2NTL - chains A and B of the 4 polymer chains in the assembly; structure by X-ray diffraction, 2.60 A resolution.

Chain A (and B):
Protein: IMP cyclohydrolase
From: Methanothermobacter thermautotrophicus
Notes: EC 3.5.4.10; chain B of this document is another copy of the same molecule, construct and numbering; everything in this record applies to it too
UniProtKB: O27099 (PURO_METTH); residue numbers follow UniProt; this construct covers 1-202
Sequence (222 residues; numbered -19 to 202; the number before each row is that of its first residue; numbers below 1 keep their minus sign (Met-19 is residue -19)):
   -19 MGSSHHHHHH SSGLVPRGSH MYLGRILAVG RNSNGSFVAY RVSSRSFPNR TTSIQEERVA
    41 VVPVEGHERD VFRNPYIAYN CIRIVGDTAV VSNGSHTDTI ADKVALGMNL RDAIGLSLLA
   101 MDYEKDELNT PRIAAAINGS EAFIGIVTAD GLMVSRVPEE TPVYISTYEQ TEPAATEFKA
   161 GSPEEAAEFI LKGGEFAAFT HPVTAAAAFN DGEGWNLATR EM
Unresolved in the structure: -19 to 0
Sequence notes: cloning artifact (-19 to -16, -9 to 0); expression tag (-15 to -10)
Small-molecule neighbours: aminoimidazole 4-carboxamide ribonucleotide (AMZ): Tyr2, Arg5, Tyr20, Ser23, Ser24, Arg25, Ser26, Phe27, Arg30, Asn54, Tyr56, Ile57, Tyr59, Asn73, Glu104, Asp106, Leu108, Thr110, Tyr148
Reported in the primary citation:
  - binding site for aminoimidazole 4-carboxamide ribonucleotide: Tyr2, Arg5, Ser24, Ser26, Asp106
  - catalytic residues: Arg30, Tyr59, Glu104 (proposed by the authors, not directly observed)
  - mutagenesis - Y59F: decreased catalytic activity
  - mutagenesis - C61A: increased catalytic activity

Chain A / chain B interface:
Pairs across the interface - 28 pairs, chain A then chain B:
  Arg91(A) with Asp102(B), salt bridge; Val127(B); Thr128(B), hydrogen bond (side chain-backbone); Gly131(B)
  Asp92(A) with Leu99(B)
  Leu96(A) with Leu99(B), hydrophobic
  Leu99(A) with Asp92(B); Leu96(B), hydrophobic; Leu99(B), hydrophobic
  Asp102(A) with Arg91(B), salt bridge
  Phe123(A) with Asp130(B)
  Val127(A) with Arg91(B)
  Thr128(A) with Arg91(B), hydrogen bond (backbone-side chain)
  Ala129(A) with Arg136(B), hydrogen bond (backbone-side chain)
  Asp130(A) with Phe123(B); Ser135(B); Arg136(B), salt bridge
  Gly131(A) with Arg91(B); Val134(B)
  Leu132(A) with Leu132(B), hydrophobic; Met133(B); Val134(B), hydrogen bond (backbone-backbone)
  Met133(A) with Leu132(B)
  Val134(A) with Gly131(B); Leu132(B), hydrogen bond (backbone-backbone)
  Ser135(A) with Asp130(B)
  Arg136(A) with Ala129(B), hydrogen bond (side chain-backbone); Asp130(B), salt bridge
Also at the interface, not in a pair above, chain A (18 interface residues in all): Gly95, Tyr103
Also at the interface, not in a pair above, chain B (18 interface residues in all): Gly95, Tyr103

In short:
Chain A and chain B each contribute 18 residues to their interface, with 6 hydrogen bonds and 4 salt bridges.
Polar contacts include Arg91(A)-Asp102(B), Asp130(A)-Arg136(B) and Arg91(A)-Thr128(B). Ligands of chain A:
aminoimidazole 4-carboxamide ribonucleotide. The paper reports catalytic residues Arg30(A), Tyr59(A) and
Glu104(A); Y59F of chain A reduces catalytic activity.
Both chains are IMP cyclohydrolase (Methanothermobacter thermautotrophicus). Entry 2NTL (Crystal structure of
PurO/AICAR from Methanothermobacter thermoautotrophicus) was determined by X-ray diffraction together with
2NTK and 2NTM from the same study.
